PDB entry 6RO0 | X-ray diffraction, 2.13 A resolution | chains A and C of the 12 polymer chains in the assembly

Chain A:
Molecule: Pertussis toxin subunit 1
Source organism: Bordetella pertussis
Reference sequence: T1SR96 (T1SR96_BORPT); residues -33 to 235 here correspond to UniProt positions 1-269 (UniProt number = residue number + 34)
Chain sequence (269 residues; row label = number of the first residue in the row; numbers below 1 keep their minus sign (Met-33 is residue -33)):
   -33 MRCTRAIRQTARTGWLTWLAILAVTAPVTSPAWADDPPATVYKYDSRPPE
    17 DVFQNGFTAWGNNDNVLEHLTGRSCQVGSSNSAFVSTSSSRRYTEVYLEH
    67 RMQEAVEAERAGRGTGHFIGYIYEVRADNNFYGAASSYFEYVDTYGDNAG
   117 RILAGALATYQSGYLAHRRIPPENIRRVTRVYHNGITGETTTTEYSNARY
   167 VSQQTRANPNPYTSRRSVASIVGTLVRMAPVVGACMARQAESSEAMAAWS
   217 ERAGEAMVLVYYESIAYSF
Disordered / not traced: -33 to 1, 211-220
Disulfides: Cys41-Cys201
Construct notes: engineered mutation Lys9 (Arg43 in T1SR96), Gly129 (Glu163 in T1SR96)
From the paper describing this entry:
  - contacts within the chain: Lys9-Tyr10 (water-mediated contact), Lys9-Gln205 (water-mediated contact), Lys9-Met202 (water-mediated contact), Lys9-Ser52 (hydrogen bond)
  - mutagenesis - R9K/E129G: decreased catalytic activity (citing earlier work)
  - mutagenesis - R9K/E129G: increased stability (proposed by the authors, not directly observed)

Chain C:
Molecule: Islet-activating protein S3
Source organism: Bordetella pertussis
Reference sequence: Q546I1 (Q546I1_BORPT); residues -27 to 199 here correspond to UniProt positions 1-227 (UniProt number = residue number + 28)
Chain sequence (227 residues; numbered -27 to 199; the number before each row is that of its first residue; numbers below 1 keep their minus sign (Met-27 is residue -27)):
   -27 MLINNKKLLHHILPILVLALLGMRTAQAVAPGIVIPPKALFTQQGGAYGR
    23 CPNGTRALTVAELRGNAELQTYLRQITPGWSIYGLYDGTYLGQAYGGIIK
    73 DAPPGAGFIYRETFCITTIYKTGQPAADHYYSKVTATRLLASTNSRLCAV
   123 FVRDGQSVIGACASPYEGRYRDMYDALRRLLYMIYMSGLAVRVHVSKEEQ
   173 YYDYEDATFQTYALTGISLCNPAASIC
Disordered / not traced: -27 to 2
Disulfides: Cys23-Cys87, Cys120-Cys134, Cys192-Cys199

Interface between chain A and chain C:
Pairs across the interface - 16 pairs, chain A then chain C:
  Leu119(A) - Ser159(C)
  Ala122(A) - Ser159(C)
  Ala122(A) - Leu161(C)  hydrophobic
  Tyr228(A) - Met158(C)  hydrogen bond (side chain-backbone)
  Tyr228(A) - Ser159(C)
  Ile231(A) - Tyr154(C)
  Ile231(A) - Met158(C)  hydrophobic
  Ala232(A) - Tyr154(C)
  Ala232(A) - Met155(C)
  Ala232(A) - Met158(C)
  Tyr233(A) - Arg151(C)
  Tyr233(A) - Leu152(C)
  Tyr233(A) - Tyr154(C)
  Tyr233(A) - Met155(C)
  Ser234(A) - Arg150(C)
  Ser234(A) - Tyr154(C)
Also at the interface, not in a pair above, chain A (9 interface residues in all): Ile118, Val197

Overview:
9 residues of chain A face 8 of chain C across their interface; the contacts include 1 hydrogen bond. The
hydrogen-bonded pair is Tyr228(A)-Met158(C). From the paper: R9K/E129G of chain A reduce catalytic activity;
contacts within the chain involving Lys9(A), Tyr10(A) and Gln205(A) among others.
Here chain A is Pertussis toxin subunit 1 and chain C is Islet-activating protein S3, both from Bordetella
pertussis. Entry 6RO0 (Crystal structure of genetically detoxified pertussis toxin gdpt) was determined by
X-ray diffraction.
